Entry 7KAP (electron microscopy, 4.10 A resolution (low resolution: residue-level contacts below are approximate; hydrogen-bond / salt-bridge calls are withheld)); this record covers chains A and C of the 7 polymer chains in the assembly.

== Chain A ==
Molecule: Protein transport protein SEC61
Source organism: Saccharomyces cerevisiae BY4741
Notes: engineered mutation(s): M90L/T185I/M294I/M450L
UniProtKB: P32915 (SC61A_YEAST); residues 1-480 here = UniProt positions 1-480
Chain sequence (480 residues; row label = number of the first residue in the row):
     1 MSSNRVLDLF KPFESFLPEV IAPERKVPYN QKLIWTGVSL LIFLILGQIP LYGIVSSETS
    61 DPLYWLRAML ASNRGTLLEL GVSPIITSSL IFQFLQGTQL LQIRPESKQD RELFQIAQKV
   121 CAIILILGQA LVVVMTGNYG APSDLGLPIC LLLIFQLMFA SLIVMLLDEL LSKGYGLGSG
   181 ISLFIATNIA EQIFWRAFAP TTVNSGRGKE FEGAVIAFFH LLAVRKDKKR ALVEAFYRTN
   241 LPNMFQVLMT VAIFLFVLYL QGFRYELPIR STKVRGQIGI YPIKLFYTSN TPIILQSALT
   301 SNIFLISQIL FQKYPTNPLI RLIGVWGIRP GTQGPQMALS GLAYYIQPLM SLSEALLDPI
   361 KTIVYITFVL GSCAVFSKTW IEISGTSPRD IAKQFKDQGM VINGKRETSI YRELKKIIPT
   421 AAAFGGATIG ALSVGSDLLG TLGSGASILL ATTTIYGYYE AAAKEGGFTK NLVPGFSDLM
Unresolved in the structure: 1-11, 56-66, 143-146, 329-335, 469-480
Differences from the reference sequence: variant L90 (Met in P32915), I185 (Thr in P32915), I294 (Met in P32915), L450 (Met in P32915)
Curated features (UniProtKB/Swiss-Prot):
  - mutagenesis: K273 (K273P/G: Severe growth defect), R275 (R275D/G/P/Q/Y: Severe growth defect; R275E/F/V: Severe growth defect; lowers SRP-dependent and SRP-independent translocation), G276 (G276P: Severe growth defect), K405 (K405D/E/P: Severe growth defect), R406 (R406D: Severe growth defect; lowers SRP-dependent translocation; R406E: Severe growth defect; lowers SRP-dependent and SRP-independent translocation; R406H/W: Severe growth defect)

== Chain C ==
Molecule: Protein transport protein SSS1
Source organism: Saccharomyces cerevisiae BY4741
UniProtKB: P35179 (SC61G_YEAST); numbering as in UniProt (aligned over 1-80)
Chain sequence (80 residues; numbered 1 to 80; the number before each row is that of its first residue):
     1 MARASEKGEE KKQSNNQVEK LVEAPVEFVR EGTQFLAKCK KPDLKEYTKI VKAVGIGFIA
    61 VGIIGYAIKL IHIPIRYVIV
Unresolved in the structure: 1-25

== Interface between chain A and chain C ==
Contacting residue pairs (43):
  L41(A) - I68(C)
  L44(A) - G65(C)
  L44(A) - I68(C)
  Q48(A) - I68(C)
  Q48(A) - K69(C)
  Q48(A) - H72(C)
  Q48(A) - R76(C)
  P50(A) - R76(C)
  T187(A) - V61(C)
  A190(A) - F58(C)
  A190(A) - G62(C)
  E191(A) - G65(C)
  E191(A) - K69(C)
  F194(A) - G62(C)
  W195(A) - K69(C)
  F198(A) - Y66(C)
  P200(A) - Y66(C)
  P200(A) - L70(C)
  F254(A) - V54(C)
  L255(A) - Y47(C)
  L255(A) - V51(C)
  L258(A) - V51(C)
  L258(A) - V54(C)
  Y259(A) - K41(C)
  Y259(A) - Y47(C)
  G262(A) - K40(C)
  F263(A) - L36(C)
  F263(A) - C39(C)
  F263(A) - K41(C)
  R264(A) - C39(C)
  R264(A) - K40(C)
  Y265(A) - F35(C)
  Y265(A) - K38(C)
  E266(A) - K40(C)
  T420(A) - E31(C)
  A421(A) - F35(C)
  F424(A) - L36(C)
  A451(A) - F58(C)
  I455(A) - V54(C)
  I455(A) - F58(C)
  Y459(A) - E46(C)
  Y459(A) - I50(C)
  Y459(A) - A53(C)
Other interface residues (no listed pair), chain A (32 interface residues in all): L40, I45, I283, L285, A423, Y456
Other interface residues (no listed pair), chain C (33 interface residues in all): F28, G32, P42, K49, G57, I59, I63, I64, I73, V80

== Summary ==
Chain A and chain C form an interface of 32 and 33 residues respectively. From UniProt: 5 mutagenesis sites on
chain A.
Here chain A is Protein transport protein SEC61 and chain C is Protein transport protein SSS1, both from
Saccharomyces cerevisiae BY4741. Entry 7KAP (Cryo-EM structure of the Sec complex from S. cerevisiae, Sec61
pore mutant, class with Sec62, conformation ...) was determined by electron microscopy together with 7KAH,
7KAI, 7KAJ, 7KAK, 7KAL, 7KAM and 8 further entries from the same study.
